2WAA - chain A; structure by X-ray diffraction, 1.80 A resolution.

# Chain A
Protein: Xylan esterase, putative, AXE2C
From: Cellvibrio japonicus
Notes: EC 3.1.1.72
UniProt: B3PIB0 (B3PIB0_CELJU); residues 2-339 here correspond to UniProt positions 21-358 (UniProt number = residue number + 19)
Amino-acid sequence (347 residues; numbered 1 to 347; the number before each row is that of its first residue):
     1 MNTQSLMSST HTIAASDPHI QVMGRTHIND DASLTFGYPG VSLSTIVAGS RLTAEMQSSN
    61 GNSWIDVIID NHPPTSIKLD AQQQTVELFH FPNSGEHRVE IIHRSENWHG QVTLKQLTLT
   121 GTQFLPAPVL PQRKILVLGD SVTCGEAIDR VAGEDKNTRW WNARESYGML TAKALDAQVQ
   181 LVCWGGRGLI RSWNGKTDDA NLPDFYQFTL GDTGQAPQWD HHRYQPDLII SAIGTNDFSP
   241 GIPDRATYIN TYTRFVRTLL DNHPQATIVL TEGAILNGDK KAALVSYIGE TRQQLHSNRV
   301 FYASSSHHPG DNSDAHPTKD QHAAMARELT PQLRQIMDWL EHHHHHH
Disordered / not traced: 1-6, 342-347
UniProt features mapped onto this chain:
  - active site: Ser141 (Nucleophile), Asp314 (Charge relay system), His316 (Charge relay system)
  - site (Transition state stabilizer): Gly186, Asn236
Disulfides: Cys144-Cys183
From the paper describing this entry:
  - catalytic residues: Ser141, Gly186, Asn236, Asp314, His316
  - contacts within the chain: Asp314-His316 (hydrogen bond)
  - mutagenesis - W108A: decreased catalytic activity

# Overview
From UniProt: 3 active-site residues. From the paper: catalytic residues Ser141, Gly186 and Asn236 among
others; W108A reduces catalytic activity.
Chain A is Xylan esterase, putative, AXE2C (Cellvibrio japonicus); the structure, Structure of a family two
carbohydrate esterase from Cellvibrio japonicus, was determined by X-ray diffraction (same publication as
2WAO, 2W9X and 2WAB).
